8BM1 - chains I and R of the 21 polymer chains in the assembly; structure by electron microscopy, 2.70 A resolution.

[Chain I (and R)]
Name: Chaperonin GroEL
From: Escherichia coli
Notes: EC 5.6.1.7; chain R of this document is another copy of the same molecule, construct and numbering; everything in this record applies to it too
Reference sequence: P0A6F5 (CH60_ECOLI); residue numbers follow UniProt; this construct covers 1-548
Amino-acid sequence (548 residues; numbered 1 to 548; the number before each row is that of its first residue):
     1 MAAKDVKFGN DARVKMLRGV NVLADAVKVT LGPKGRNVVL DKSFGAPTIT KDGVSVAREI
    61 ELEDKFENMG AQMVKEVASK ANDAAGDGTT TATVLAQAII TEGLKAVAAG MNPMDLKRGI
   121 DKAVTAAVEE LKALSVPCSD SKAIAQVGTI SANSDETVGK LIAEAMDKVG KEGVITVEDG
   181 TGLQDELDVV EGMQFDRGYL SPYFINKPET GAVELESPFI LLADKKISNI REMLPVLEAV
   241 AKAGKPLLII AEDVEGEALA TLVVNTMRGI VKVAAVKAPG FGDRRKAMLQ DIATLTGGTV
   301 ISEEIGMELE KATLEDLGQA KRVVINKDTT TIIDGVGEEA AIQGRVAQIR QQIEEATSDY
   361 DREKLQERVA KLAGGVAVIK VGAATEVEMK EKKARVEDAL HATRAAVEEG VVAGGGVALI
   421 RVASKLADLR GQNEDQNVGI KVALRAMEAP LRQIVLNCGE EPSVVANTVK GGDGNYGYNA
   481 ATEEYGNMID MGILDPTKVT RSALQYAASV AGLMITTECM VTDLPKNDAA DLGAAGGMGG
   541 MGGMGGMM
Not modelled in the structure: 1, 526-548
Metal / ion sites: K+: Thr30, Lys51, Thr90 (together with ATP); Mg2+: Asp87 (together with ATP)
Small-molecule neighbours: ATP (adenosine-5'-triphosphate): Thr30, Leu31, Gly32, Pro33, Lys51, Asp52, Gly53, Asp87, Gly88, Thr89, Thr90, Thr91, Ile150, Ser154, Asp398, Gly414, Gly415, Gly416, Ile454, Tyr478, Asn479, Ala480, Ala481, Met488, Ile493, Asp495

[Interface between chain I and chain R]
Pairs across the interface (61; chain I residue first):
  Ala2(I) - Glu61(R)  hydrogen bond (backbone-side chain)
  Ala3(I) - Glu61(R)
  Ala3(I) - Leu62(R)
  Ala3(I) - Glu63(R)
  Lys4(I) - Glu59(R)  hydrogen bond (side chain-backbone)
  Lys4(I) - Glu61(R)  hydrogen bond (backbone-backbone)
  Phe8(I) - Asp25(R)
  Phe8(I) - Ala26(R)
  Arg13(I) - Arg36(R)
  Met69(I) - Val39(R)
  Met69(I) - Leu40(R)
  Met69(I) - Asp41(R)
  Met69(I) - Pro47(R)
  Gln72(I) - Pro47(R)
  Met73(I) - Val39(R)  hydrophobic
  Met73(I) - Ile49(R)  hydrophobic
  Glu76(I) - Ala46(R)
  Glu76(I) - Thr385(R)
  Glu76(I) - Glu386(R)  hydrogen bond (side chain-backbone)
  Glu76(I) - Val387(R)  hydrogen bond (side chain-backbone)
  Lys80(I) - Ala384(R)
  Lys80(I) - Thr385(R)
  Val107(I) - Arg36(R)
  Asn112(I) - Lys34(R)
  Pro113(I) - Arg36(R)
  Met114(I) - Gly35(R)
  Met114(I) - Asn37(R)
  Met114(I) - Asn153(R)
  Arg118(I) - Asn153(R)  hydrogen bond (side chain-backbone)
  Glu304(I) - Tyr203(R)
  Glu304(I) - Val263(R)
  Ile305(I) - Tyr203(R)  hydrophobic
  Ile305(I) - Val264(R)
  Ile305(I) - Met267(R)  hydrophobic
  Gln351(I) - Glu209(R)  hydrogen bond (side chain-backbone)
  Gln505(I) - Leu183(R)
  Tyr506(I) - Ala384(R)
  Ser509(I) - Ala384(R)
  Ser509(I) - Thr385(R)  hydrogen bond
  Ser509(I) - Glu388(R)
  Val510(I) - Thr385(R)
  Leu513(I) - Asn37(R)
  Leu513(I) - Ile49(R)  hydrophobic
  Leu513(I) - Val387(R)
  Leu513(I) - Glu388(R)
  Thr516(I) - Arg36(R)
  Thr516(I) - Asn37(R)  hydrogen bond
  Thr517(I) - Asn37(R)  hydrogen bond (side chain-backbone)
  Thr517(I) - Val39(R)
  Glu518(I) - Arg36(R)  salt bridge
  Glu518(I) - Asn37(R)  hydrogen bond (backbone-backbone)
  Cys519(I) - Asn37(R)
  Cys519(I) - Val38(R)
  Cys519(I) - Val39(R)  hydrogen bond (backbone-backbone)
  Met520(I) - Val39(R)
  Val521(I) - Val39(R)  hydrogen bond (backbone-backbone)
  Val521(I) - Leu40(R)
  Val521(I) - Asp41(R)  hydrogen bond (backbone-backbone)
  Val521(I) - Ile60(R)  hydrophobic
  Thr522(I) - Asp41(R)  hydrogen bond
  Leu524(I) - Glu63(R)
Also at the interface, not in a pair above, chain I (38 interface residues in all): Val6, Asp115, Ser302, Glu303, Gly306, Gln348, Met514
Also at the interface, not in a pair above, chain R (37 interface residues in all): Val22, Val29, Pro33, Ser154, Pro208, Ala260, Glu391

[Summary]
The interface between chain I and chain R involves 38 residues on one side and 37 on the other, with 15
hydrogen bonds and 1 salt bridge. Polar pairs include Glu518(I)-Arg36(R), Ala2(I)-Glu61(R) and
Lys4(I)-Glu59(R). Chain I binds ATP.
Both chains are Chaperonin GroEL (Escherichia coli). Entry 8BM1 (Structure of GroEL:GroES-ATP complex under
continuous turnover conditions) was determined by electron microscopy (same publication as 8BKZ, 8BM0, 8BMO
and 8BMT).
